PDB entry 4GWJ | X-ray diffraction, 1.60 A resolution | chain A

# Chain A
Protein: Platelet aggregation factor Sm-hPAF
From: Streptococcus mitis
Notes: fragment: lectin binding domain
UniProt: Q2PHL4 (Q2PHL4_STRMT); residues 38-190 here = UniProt positions 38-190
Amino-acid sequence (153 residues; each row starts with the number of its first residue):
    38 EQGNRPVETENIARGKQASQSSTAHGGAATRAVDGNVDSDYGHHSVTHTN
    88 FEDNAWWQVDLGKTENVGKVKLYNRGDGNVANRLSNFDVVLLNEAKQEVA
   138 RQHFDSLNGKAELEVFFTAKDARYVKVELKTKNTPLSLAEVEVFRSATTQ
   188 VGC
Unresolved in the structure: 38-42, 185-190
Sequence notes: engineered mutation H62 (Tyr in Q2PHL4), C190 (Gln in Q2PHL4)
Metal / ion sites: Ca2+: R68, D71, N73, S82, A176, E177; Mg2+ near D97 (its only coordinating residue here)
Reported in the primary citation:
  - Mg2+ coordination: Q54, H80, D97
  - binding site for N-acetylglucosamine: H62
  - binding site for alpha-L-fucopyranose: H85, R112, R120

# In short
R68, D71, N73, S82, A176 and E177 coordinate Ca2+. The paper reports a binding site for alpha-L-fucopyranose
at H85, R112 and R120; a binding site for N-acetylglucosamine at H62.
Chain A is Platelet aggregation factor Sm-hPAF (Streptococcus mitis); the structure, His 62 mutant of the
lectin binding domain of Lectinolysin complexed with Lewis b, was determined by X-ray diffraction together
with 4GWI from the same study.
